Entry 9C4C (electron microscopy, 3.09 A resolution); this record covers chains A and G of the 6 polymer chains in the assembly.

Chain A:
Molecule: 39-nt DNA strand
Sequence (39 nucleotides; numbered 22 to 60; the number before each row is that of its first residue):
    22 TTTTTTTCTG TCACCTTATT TATTAGTAAA CAGGAAACA

Chain G:
Molecule: HTH-type transcriptional regulator MntR
Organism: Bacillus subtilis
UniProt: P54512 (MNTR_BACSU); numbering as in UniProt (aligned over 1-142)
Chain sequence (142 residues; numbered 1 to 142; the number before each row is that of its first residue):
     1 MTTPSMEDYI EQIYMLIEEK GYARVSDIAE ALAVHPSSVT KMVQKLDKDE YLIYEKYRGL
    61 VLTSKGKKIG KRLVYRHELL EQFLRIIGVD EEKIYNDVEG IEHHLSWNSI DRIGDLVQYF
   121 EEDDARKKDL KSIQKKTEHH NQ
Not modelled in the structure: 1-2, 138-142
Ion coordination: Mn2+ site 1: Asp8, Glu11, Glu102, His103; Mn2+ site 2: Glu11, His77, Glu99, Glu102
Curated features (UniProtKB/Swiss-Prot):
  - binding site (Cd(2+)): Asp8, Glu11, His77, Glu99, Glu102, His103
  - binding site (Mn(2+)): Asp8, Glu11, His77, Glu99, Glu102, His103
  - mutagenesis: Asp8 (D8M: Binds only one manganese ion, in a pseudo-hexacoordinate geometry), Glu11 (E11K: Retains selectivity for activation by Mn(2+) and Cd(2+) over Co(2+) and Fe(2+). Can bind Mn(2+) in the C site, despite alteration to the A site, and adopt active DNA-binding conformations ...), His77 (H77A: Retains selectivity for activation by Mn(2+) and Cd(2+) over Co(2+) and Fe(2+). Can bind Mn(2+) in the C site, despite alteration to the A site, and adopt active DNA-binding conformations ...)
What the authors report for this chain:
  - binding site for the 39-nt DNA strand (chain A): Arg24, Val25, Ser26, His35 to Lys48, Tyr54, Lys56, Tyr57, Arg58
  - specificity-determining residues: Pro36
  - mutagenesis - Y22A: abolished binding to P84
  - mutagenesis - Y22A, D27A: unchanged binding to C84
  - mutagenesis - Y22A, D27A: unchanged binding to H26
  - mutagenesis - D27A: increased binding to P84

How chain A and chain G interact:
Residue-residue contacts (15; chain A residue first):
  DA43(A) - Ser26(G)  sugar contact
  DT44(A) - Arg24(G)  salt bridge to the phosphate
  DT44(A) - Val25(G)  phosphate contact
  DT44(A) - Ser26(G)  hydrogen bond to the phosphate
  DT44(A) - Tyr57(G)  base contact
  DT45(A) - Val25(G)  phosphate contact
  DT45(A) - Ser37(G)  base contact
  DT45(A) - Thr40(G)  hydrogen bond to the phosphate
  DT45(A) - Tyr54(G)  hydrogen bond to the phosphate
  DT45(A) - Lys56(G)  phosphate contact
  DT45(A) - Tyr57(G)  hydrogen bond to the phosphate
  DA46(A) - Ser37(G)  hydrogen bond to the base
  DA46(A) - Gln44(G)  hydrogen bond to the phosphate
  DA46(A) - Lys56(G)  salt bridge to the phosphate
  DG47(A) - Lys41(G)  hydrogen bond to the base
Interface residues without a listed pair, chain G (11 interface residues in all): Pro36

Summary:
The interface between chain A and chain G involves 5 residues on one side and 11 on the other, with 7 hydrogen
bonds and 2 salt bridges. Polar pairs include DA46(A)-Ser37(G), DG47(A)-Lys41(G) and DT44(A)-Ser26(G). The
paper reports a binding site for the 39-nt DNA strand (chain A) at Arg24(G), Val25(G) and Ser26(G) among
others; Y22A of chain G abolishes binding to P84.
Here chain A is a 39-nt DNA strand and chain G is HTH-type transcriptional regulator MntR (Bacillus subtilis).
Entry 9C4C (The structure of two MntR dimers bound to the native mnep promoter sequence) was determined by
electron microscopy together with 9C4D from the same study.
